PDB entry 1EWE | X-ray diffraction, 2.60 A resolution | chains A and D of the 4 polymer chains in the assembly

# Chain A (and D)
Protein: Fructose 1,6-bisphosphate aldolase
Source organism: Oryctolagus cuniculus
Notes: EC 4.1.2.13; chain D of this document is another copy of the same molecule, construct and numbering; everything in this record applies to it too
UniProtKB: P00883 (ALDOA_RABIT); residues 1-363 here = UniProt positions 1-363
Sequence (363 residues; row label = number of the first residue in the row):
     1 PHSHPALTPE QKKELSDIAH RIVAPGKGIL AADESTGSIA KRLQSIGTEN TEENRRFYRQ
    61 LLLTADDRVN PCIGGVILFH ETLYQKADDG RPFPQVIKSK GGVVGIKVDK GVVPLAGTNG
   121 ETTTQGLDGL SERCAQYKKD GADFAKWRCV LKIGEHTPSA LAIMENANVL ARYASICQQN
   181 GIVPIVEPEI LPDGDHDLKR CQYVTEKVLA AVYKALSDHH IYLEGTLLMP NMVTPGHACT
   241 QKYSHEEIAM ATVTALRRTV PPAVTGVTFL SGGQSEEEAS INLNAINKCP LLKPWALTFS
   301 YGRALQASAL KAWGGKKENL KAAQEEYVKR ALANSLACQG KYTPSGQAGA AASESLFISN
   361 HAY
Sequence notes: engineered mutation M229 (Lys in P00883)
From the paper describing this entry:
  - contacts within the chain: M229-L270
  - conformationally variable residues (order/disorder transition): P344 to Y363
  - mutagenesis - K229M: abolished catalytic activity on Fru-P2
  - catalytic residues: E187, E189
  - mutagenesis - E189Q: decreased catalytic activity
  - mutagenesis - E189A: unchanged catalytic activity

# Chain A / chain D interface
Contacting residue pairs (59; chain A residue first):
  P1(A) with P158(D); I163(D); R200(D), hydrogen bond (backbone-side chain); Y203(D), hydrophobic; V204(D), hydrophobic; K207(D)
  H2(A) with E155(D), hydrogen bond (side chain-backbone); H156(D); R200(D); Y203(D)
  S3(A) with Y203(D)
  G154(A) with H2(D)
  E155(A) with H2(D), hydrogen bond (backbone-side chain)
  P158(A) with P1(D)
  R200(A) with P1(D), hydrogen bond (side chain-backbone); H2(D)
  Y203(A) with P1(D); H2(D), hydrogen bond (side chain-backbone); S3(D); H220(D)
  V204(A) with P1(D)
  K207(A) with P1(D); S217(D), hydrogen bond (side chain-backbone); H220(D), hydrogen bond
  A210(A) with K214(D); S217(D)
  K214(A) with A210(D); A211(D); K214(D)
  S217(A) with K207(D), hydrogen bond (backbone-side chain); A210(D)
  H220(A) with Y203(D), hydrogen bond; K207(D)
  Y222(A) with R258(D)
  L223(A) with R258(D)
  E224(A) with R258(D), salt bridge
  R257(A) with P261(D); P262(D), hydrogen bond (side chain-backbone); A263(D), hydrogen bond (backbone-backbone)
  R258(A) with Y222(D); L223(D); E224(D), salt bridge; P261(D); A263(D)
  V260(A) with P262(D)
  P261(A) with R257(D); R258(D)
  P262(A) with R257(D); V260(D); P262(D); P294(D), hydrophobic; W295(D), hydrophobic
  A263(A) with R257(D), hydrogen bond (backbone-backbone); R258(D)
  L292(A) with P294(D)
  P294(A) with P262(D), hydrophobic; L292(D), hydrophobic; P294(D), hydrophobic
  W295(A) with P262(D), hydrophobic
Also at the interface, not in a pair above, chain A (30 interface residues in all): K12, A211, T254, T259
Also at the interface, not in a pair above, chain D (31 interface residues in all): K12, G154, T259

# Summary
30 residues of chain A face 31 of chain D across their interface, with 12 hydrogen bonds and 2 salt bridges.
Among the polar pairs are E224(A)-R258(D), P1(A)-R200(D) and H2(A)-E155(D). The paper reports catalytic
residues E187(A) and E189(A); K229M of chain A abolishes catalytic activity on Fru-P2; 3 substitutions were
tested in all.
Chain A and chain D are both Fructose 1,6-bisphosphate aldolase (Oryctolagus cuniculus); the structure,
Fructose 1,6-Bisphosphate Aldolase from Rabbit Muscle, was determined by X-ray diffraction (same publication
as 1EWD, 1EX5 and 3B8D).
